Entry 2BFA (X-ray diffraction, 2.70 A resolution); this record covers chains B and D of the 4 polymer chains in the assembly.

# Chain B (and D)
Name: Pteridine reductase 1
Organism: Leishmania major
Notes: EC 1.5.1.33; chain D of this document is another copy of the same molecule, construct and numbering; everything in this record applies to it too
UniProtKB: Q01782 (PTR1_LEIMA); residue numbers follow UniProt; this construct covers 1-288
Amino-acid sequence (288 residues; numbered 1 to 288; the number before each row is that of its first residue):
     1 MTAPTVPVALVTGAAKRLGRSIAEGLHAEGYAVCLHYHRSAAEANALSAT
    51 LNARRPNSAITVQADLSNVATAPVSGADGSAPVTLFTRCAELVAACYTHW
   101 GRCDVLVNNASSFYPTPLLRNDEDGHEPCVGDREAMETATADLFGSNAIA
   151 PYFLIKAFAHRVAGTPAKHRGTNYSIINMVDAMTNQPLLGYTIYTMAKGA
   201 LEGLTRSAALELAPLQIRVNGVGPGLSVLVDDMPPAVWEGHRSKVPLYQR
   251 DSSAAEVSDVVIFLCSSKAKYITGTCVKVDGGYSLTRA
Not modelled in the structure: 1-5, 74-80, 121-130 (chain D: 1-5, 74-80, 121-131, 231-240)
Swiss-Prot annotation at these positions:
  - active site: Tyr194 (Proton acceptor)
  - binding site (substrate): Ser175

# Chain B / chain D interface
Residue-residue contacts (62; chain B residue first):
  Arg206(B) with Leu285(D)
  Ala209(B) with Leu285(D), hydrophobic
  Leu210(B) with Pro246(D), hydrophobic
  Ala213(B) with Pro246(D); Leu247(D)
  Gln216(B) with Tyr248(D)
  Arg218(B) with Leu247(D)
  Leu226(B) with Tyr271(D)
  Val245(B) with Tyr271(D)
  Pro246(B) with Leu210(D), hydrophobic; Ala213(D)
  Leu247(B) with Ala213(D); Arg218(D); Lys270(D)
  Tyr248(B) with Gln216(D); Lys270(D), hydrogen bond (side chain-backbone); Tyr271(D), hydrophobic
  Arg250(B) with Tyr271(D), hydrogen bond (backbone-side chain)
  Asp251(B) with Tyr271(D)
  Ser252(B) with Tyr271(D), hydrogen bond (backbone-side chain)
  Glu256(B) with Lys270(D); Tyr271(D)
  Asp259(B) with Lys268(D)
  Val260(B) with Phe263(D), hydrophobic; Ile272(D), hydrophobic
  Phe263(B) with Val260(D), hydrophobic; Phe263(D), hydrophobic
  Lys268(B) with Asp259(D)
  Lys270(B) with Leu247(D); Tyr248(D), hydrogen bond (backbone-side chain); Glu256(D), salt bridge
  Tyr271(B) with Leu226(D); Val245(D); Tyr248(D), hydrophobic; Arg250(D), hydrogen bond (side chain-backbone); Asp251(D); Ser252(D), hydrogen bond (side chain-backbone); Glu256(D); Val279(D); Asp280(D); Gly281(D), hydrogen bond (backbone-backbone)
  Ile272(B) with Val260(D), hydrophobic; Val277(D), hydrophobic; Lys278(D)
  Thr273(B) with Asp280(D); Gly281(D); Gly282(D)
  Gly274(B) with Leu285(D)
  Thr275(B) with Lys278(D)
  Cys276(B) with Cys276(D)
  Val277(B) with Ile272(D), hydrophobic
  Lys278(B) with Ile272(D); Thr275(D)
  Val279(B) with Tyr271(D)
  Asp280(B) with Tyr271(D); Thr273(D)
  Gly281(B) with Tyr271(D), hydrogen bond (backbone-backbone); Thr273(D)
  Gly282(B) with Thr273(D)
  Leu285(B) with Arg206(D); Ala209(D), hydrophobic; Gly274(D)

# Summary
The chain B/chain D interface involves 33 residues from each chain; the contacts include 8 hydrogen bonds and
1 salt bridge. Polar pairs include Lys270(B)-Glu256(D), Tyr248(B)-Lys270(D) and Arg250(B)-Tyr271(D). UniProt
lists active-site residue Tyr194(B) and substrate-binding residue Ser175(B) on chain B.
Both chains are Pteridine reductase 1 (Leishmania major). Entry 2BFA (Leishmania major pteridine reductase 1
in complex with NADP and CB3717) was determined by X-ray diffraction together with 2BF7, 2BFM, 2BFO and 2BFP
from the same study.
